1A77 - chain A; structure by X-ray diffraction, 2.00 A resolution.

== Chain A ==
Molecule: Flap endonuclease-1 protein
Source organism: Methanocaldococcus jannaschii
UniProt: Q58839 (FEN_METJA); residue numbers follow UniProt; this construct covers 1-326
Sequence (326 residues; row label = number of the first residue in the row):
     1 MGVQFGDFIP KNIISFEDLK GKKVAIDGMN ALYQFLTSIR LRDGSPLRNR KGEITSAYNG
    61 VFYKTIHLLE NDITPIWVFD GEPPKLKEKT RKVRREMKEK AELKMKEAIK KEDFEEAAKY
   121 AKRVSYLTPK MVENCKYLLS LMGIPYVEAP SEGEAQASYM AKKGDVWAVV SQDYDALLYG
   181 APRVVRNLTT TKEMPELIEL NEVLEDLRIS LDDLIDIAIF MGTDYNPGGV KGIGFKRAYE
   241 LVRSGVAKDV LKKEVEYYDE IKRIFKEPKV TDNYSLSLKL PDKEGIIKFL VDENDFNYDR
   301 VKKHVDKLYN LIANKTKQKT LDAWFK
Unresolved in the structure: 1, 317-326
Swiss-Prot annotation at these positions:
  - region: K317 to F325 (Interaction with PCNA)
  - binding site (Mg(2+)): D27, D80, E152, E154, D173, D175, D224
Bound ions: Mg2+ site 1 near E154 (its only coordinating residue here); Mg2+ site 2 near D224 (its only coordinating residue here)

== Summary ==
Curated annotation (UniProt) lists 7 Mg2+-binding residues.
Chain A is Flap endonuclease-1 protein (Methanocaldococcus jannaschii); the structure, Flap endonuclease-1
from methanococcus jannaschii, was determined by X-ray diffraction, deposited together with 1A76.
